7Z8J - chains X and j of the 9 polymer chains in the assembly; structure by electron microscopy, 3.93 A resolution.

[Chain X]
Protein: BICD family-like cargo adapter 1
Organism: Mus musculus
Reference sequence: A0JNT9 (BICL1_MOUSE); numbering as in UniProt (aligned over 1-577)
Amino-acid sequence (577 residues; row label = number of the first residue in the row):
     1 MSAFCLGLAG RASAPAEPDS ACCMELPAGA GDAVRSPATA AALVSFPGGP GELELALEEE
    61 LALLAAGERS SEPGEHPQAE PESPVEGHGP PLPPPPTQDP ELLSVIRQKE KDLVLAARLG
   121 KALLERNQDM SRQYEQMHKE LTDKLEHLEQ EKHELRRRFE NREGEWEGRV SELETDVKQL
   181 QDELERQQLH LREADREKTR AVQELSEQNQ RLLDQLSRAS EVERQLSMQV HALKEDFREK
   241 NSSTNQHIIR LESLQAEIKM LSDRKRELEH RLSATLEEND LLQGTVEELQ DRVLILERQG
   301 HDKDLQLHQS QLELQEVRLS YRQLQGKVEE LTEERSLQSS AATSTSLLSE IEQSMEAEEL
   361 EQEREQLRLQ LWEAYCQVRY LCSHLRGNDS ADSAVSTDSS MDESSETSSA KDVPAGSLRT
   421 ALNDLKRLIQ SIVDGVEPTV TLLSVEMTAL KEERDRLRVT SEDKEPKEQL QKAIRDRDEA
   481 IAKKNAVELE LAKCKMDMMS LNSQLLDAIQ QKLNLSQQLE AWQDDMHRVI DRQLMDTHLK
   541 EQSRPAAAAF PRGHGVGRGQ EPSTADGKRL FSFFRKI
Not modelled in the structure: 1-99, 193-577
Swiss-Prot annotation at these positions:
  - motif: Ala116 to Gly120 (CC1 box)
  - mutagenesis: Lys512 (K512M: Abolishes Rab6-binding)

[Chain j]
Protein: Cytoplasmic dynein 1 light intermediate chain 2
Organism: Homo sapiens
Reference sequence: O43237 (DC1L2_HUMAN); residues 1-492 here = UniProt positions 1-492
Amino-acid sequence (492 residues; numbered 1 to 492; the number before each row is that of its first residue):
     1 MAPVGVEKKL LLGPNGPAVA AAGDLTSEEE EGQSLWSSIL SEVSTRARSK LPSGKNILVF
    61 GEDGSGKTTL MTKLQGAEHG KKGRGLEYLY LSVHDEDRDD HTRCNVWILD GDLYHKGLLK
   121 FAVSAESLPE TLVIFVADMS RPWTVMESLQ KWASVLREHI DKMKIPPEKM RELERKFVKD
   181 FQDYMEPEEG CQGSPQRRGP LTSGSDEENV ALPLGDNVLT HNLGIPVLVV CTKCDAVSVL
   241 EKEHDYRDEH LDFIQSHLRR FCLQYGAALI YTSVKEEKNL DLLYKYIVHK TYGFHFTTPA
   301 LVVEKDAVFI PAGWDNEKKI AILHENFTTV KPEDAYEDFI VKPPVRKLVH DKELAAEDEQ
   361 VFLMKQQSLL AKQPATPTRA SESPARGPSG SPRTQGRGGP ASVPSSSPGT SVKKPDPNIK
   421 NNAASEGVLA SFFNSLLSKK TGSPGSPGAG GVQSTAKKSG QKTVLSNVQE ELDRMTRKPD
   481 SMVTNSSTEN EA
Not modelled in the structure: 1-102, 187-224, 374-425, 440-492
Swiss-Prot annotation at these positions:
  - binding site (ATP): Gly61 to Thr68
  - modified residue: Ser194 (Phosphoserine), Ser383 (Phosphoserine), Ser391 (Phosphoserine), Arg397 (Omega-N-methylarginine), Thr441 (Phosphothreonine), Ser443 (Phosphoserine), Ser446 (Phosphoserine)

[How chain X and chain j interact]
Residue-residue contacts (9; chain X residue first):
  Glu110(X) - Lys439(j)
  Leu113(X) - Leu436(j)
  Val114(X) - Leu436(j)
  Ala117(X) - Phe433(j)
  Ala117(X) - Leu436(j)
  Ala117(X) - Leu437(j)
  Lys121(X) - Phe433(j)
  Lys121(X) - Asn434(j)
  Leu124(X) - Glu426(j)
Also at the interface, not in a pair above, chain j (7 interface residues in all): Ala430
The authors on this interface:
  - interface residues, chain X: Ala117(X)

[In short]
Chain X and chain j form an interface of 6 and 7 residues respectively. Curated annotation (UniProt) lists one
mutagenesis site on chain X; 8 ATP-binding residues on chain j. The paper reports the interface residue
Ala117(X).
Chain X is BICD family-like cargo adapter 1 (Mus musculus) and chain j is Cytoplasmic dynein 1 light
intermediate chain 2 (Homo sapiens); the structure, Cytoplasmic dynein (A2) bound to BICDR1, was determined by
electron microscopy together with 7Z8K and 7Z8L from the same study.
